PDB entry 6W9V | X-ray diffraction, 1.95 A resolution | chains A and G of the 4 polymer chains in the assembly

[Chain A]
Name: Major histocompatibility complex class I-related gene protein
Source organism: Homo sapiens
UniProt: Q95460 (HMR1_HUMAN); residues 1-270 here correspond to UniProt positions 23-292 (UniProt number = residue number + 22)
Chain sequence (271 residues; each row starts with the number of its first residue; numbering starts at 0):
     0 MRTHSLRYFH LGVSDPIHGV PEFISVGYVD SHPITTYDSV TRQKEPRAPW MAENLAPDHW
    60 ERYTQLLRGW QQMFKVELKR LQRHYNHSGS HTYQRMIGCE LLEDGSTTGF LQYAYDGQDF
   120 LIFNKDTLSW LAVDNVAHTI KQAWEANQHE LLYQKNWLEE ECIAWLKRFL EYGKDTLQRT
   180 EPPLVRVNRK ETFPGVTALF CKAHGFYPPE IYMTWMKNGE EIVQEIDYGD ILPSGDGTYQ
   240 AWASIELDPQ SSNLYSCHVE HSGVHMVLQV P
Not modelled in the structure: 190-195
Sequence notes: expression tag (0); engineered mutation H9 (Arg31 in Q95460); conflict S261 (Cys283 in Q95460)
Swiss-Prot annotation at these positions:
  - binding site (5-(2-oxoethylideneamino)-6-(D-ribitylamino)uracil): S24, K43, R94, Y152, Q153
  - binding site (5-(2-oxopropylideneamino)-6-(D-ribitylamino)uracil): S24, K43, R94, Y152, Q153
  - binding site (7-hydroxy-6-methyl-8-(1-D-ribityl)lumazine): S24, K43, R94, Y152, Q153
  - binding site (2-amino-4-oxopteridine-6-carbaldehyde): K43
  - binding site (8-(9H-purin-6-yl)-2-oxa-8-azabicyclo[3.3.1]nona-3,6-diene-4,6-dicarbaldehyde): K43, H58, R94
  - binding site (pyridoxal): K43
  - glycosylation: N85 (N-linked (GlcNAc...) asparagine)
Cystine bridges: C98-C161, C200-C256
Reported in the primary citation:
  - disease-associated variants - R9H: decreased signaling
  - conformationally variable residues (side-chain flip): W69
  - contacts within the chain: H9-W69 (hydrophobic contact)
  - disease-associated variants - R9H: unchanged binding to Ac-6-FP

[Chain G]
Name: TCR-alpha chain
Source organism: Homo sapiens
Chain sequence (204 residues; numbered 0 to 203; the number before each row is that of its first residue; numbering starts at 0):
     0 MGQNIDQPTE MTATEGAIVQ INCTYQTSGF NGLFWYQQHA GEAPTFLSYN VLDGLEEKGR
    60 FSSFLSRSKG YSYLLLKELQ MKDSASYLCA VKDSNYQLIW GAGTKLIIKP DIQNPDPAVY
   120 QLRDSKSSDK SVCLFTDFDS QTNVSQSKDS DVYITDKCVL DMRSMDFKSN SAVAWSNKSD
   180 FACANAFNNS IIPEDTFFPS PESS
Not modelled in the structure: 0-1, 203
Cystine bridges: C22-C88, C132-C182

[Chain A / chain G interface]
Pairs across the interface (29):
  R61(A) - N94(G)  hydrogen bond (side chain-backbone)
  R61(A) - Y95(G)  hydrogen bond (side chain-backbone)
  R61(A) - Q96(G)
  Y62(A) - S93(G)  hydrogen bond (side chain-backbone)
  Y62(A) - N94(G)  hydrogen bond
  Y62(A) - Y95(G)
  L65(A) - Y95(G)  hydrophobic
  H148(A) - Y48(G)
  H148(A) - E55(G)  salt bridge
  L151(A) - V50(G)
  L151(A) - L51(G)  hydrophobic
  Y152(A) - N30(G)
  Y152(A) - Y48(G)
  Y152(A) - V50(G)
  Y152(A) - Y95(G)
  K154(A) - L51(G)
  N155(A) - F29(G)  hydrogen bond (side chain-backbone)
  N155(A) - V50(G)
  N155(A) - L51(G)
  N155(A) - R66(G)  hydrogen bond
  W156(A) - N30(G)
  W156(A) - Y95(G)  hydrogen bond
  E159(A) - R66(G)  salt bridge
  E160(A) - G28(G)
  E160(A) - F29(G)  hydrogen bond (side chain-backbone)
  E160(A) - N30(G)
  E160(A) - S93(G)  hydrogen bond
  W164(A) - S93(G)
  W164(A) - N94(G)
Interface residues without a listed pair, chain A (13 interface residues in all): H58

[Overview]
Chain A and chain G form an interface of 13 and 12 residues respectively; the contacts include 9 hydrogen
bonds and 2 salt bridges. Polar contacts include H148(A)-E55(G), E159(A)-R66(G) and R61(A)-N94(G). The paper
reports that R9H of chain A reduces signaling; conformational variability at W69(A).
Chain A is Major histocompatibility complex class I-related gene protein and chain G is TCR-alpha chain, both
from Homo sapiens; the structure, Structure of human MAIT A-F7 TCR in complex with patient MR1-R9H without
ligand, was determined by X-ray diffraction, deposited together with 6W9U.
